Entry 5DQU (X-ray diffraction, 4.50 A resolution (low resolution: residue-level contacts below are approximate; hydrogen-bond / salt-bridge calls are withheld)); this record covers chains C and F of the 10 polymer chains in the assembly.

== Chain C ==
Name: CRISPR-associated endonuclease Cas1
Organism: Escherichia coli K12
Notes: EC 3.1.-.-
Reference sequence: Q46896 (CAS1_ECOLI); numbering as in UniProt (aligned over 1-305)
Amino-acid sequence (305 residues; row label = number of the first residue in the row):
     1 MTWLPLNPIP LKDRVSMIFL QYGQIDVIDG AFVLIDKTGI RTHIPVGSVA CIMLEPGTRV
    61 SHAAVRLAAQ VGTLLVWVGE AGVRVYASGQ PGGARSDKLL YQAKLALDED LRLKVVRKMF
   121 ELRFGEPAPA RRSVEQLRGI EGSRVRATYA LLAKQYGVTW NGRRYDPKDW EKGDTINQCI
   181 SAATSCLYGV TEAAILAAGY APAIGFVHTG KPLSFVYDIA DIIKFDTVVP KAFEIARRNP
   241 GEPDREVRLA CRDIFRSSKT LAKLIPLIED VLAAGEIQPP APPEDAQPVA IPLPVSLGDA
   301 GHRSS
Unresolved in the structure: 1-2, 168-173, 283-305
UniProt features mapped onto this chain:
  - binding site (Mg(2+)): Glu-141, His-208, Asp-221
  - mutagenesis: Tyr-22 (Y22A: Slightly decreased spacer acquisition in vivo; Y22F: Nearly wild-type spacer acquisition in vivo), Arg-41 (R41E: Dramatically decreased spacer acquisition in vivo), Arg-59 (R59A: Loss of spacer acquisition in vivo, decreased protospacer binding; R59D: Dramatically decreased spacer acquisition in vitro, 250-fold decreased affinity for protospacer DNA), Arg-66 (R66D: Dramatically decreased spacer acquisition in vitro, 250-fold decreased affinity for protospacer DNA; R66E: Dramatically decreased spacer acquisition in vivo), Arg-84 (R84A: Decreased spacer acquisition in vivo; R84E: Dramatically decreased spacer acquisition in vivo), Glu-141 (E141A: No cleavage of any substrates, no restoration of UV or mitomycin C (MMC) resistance. Loss of spacer acquisition in vivo), Tyr-149 (Y149A: No effect on in vitro protospacer integration), Tyr-165 (Y165A: No effect on in vitro protospacer integration. Alone significantly decreased protospacer acquisition in vivo ...), Trp-170 (W170A: Alone significantly decreased protospacer acquisition in vivo. Decreased protospacer binding; in association with A-170), Thr-184 (T184A: No cleavage of any substrates), Tyr-188 (Y188A: Partial inhibition of cleavage. No effect on in vitro protospacer integration. Significantly decreased protospacer acquisition in vivo), His-208 (H208A: No cleavage of any substrates, no restoration of UV or MMC resistance. Loss of spacer acquisition in vivo), 13 further mutagenesis entries in UniProt

== Chain F ==
Name: CRISPR-associated endoribonuclease Cas2
Organism: Escherichia coli K12
Notes: EC 3.1.-.-
Reference sequence: P45956 (CAS2_ECOLI); residue numbers follow UniProt; this construct covers 1-94
Amino-acid sequence (94 residues; row label = number of the first residue in the row):
     1 MSMLVVVTEN VPPRLRGRLA IWLLEVRAGV YVGDVSAKIR EMIWEQIAGL AEEGNVVMAW
    61 ATNTETGFEF QTFGLNRRTP VDLDGLRLVS FLPV
Unresolved in the structure: 1, 94
UniProt features mapped onto this chain:
  - mutagenesis: Glu-9 (E9A/R: No effect on spacer acquisition, Cas1-Cas2 complex formation or CRISPR DNA-binding by complex), Asn-10 (N10A: No effect on spacer acquisition), Arg-14 to Arg-16 (No in vivspacer acquisition, significantly decreased protospacer binding), Arg-14 (R14A: Slight decrease in spacer acquisition), Arg-16 (R16A: Slight decrease in spacer acquisition; R16E: Dramatically decreased spacer acquisition in vivo), Arg-18 (R18A: Very little spacer acquisition), Arg-27 (R27A: Slight decrease in spacer acquisition), Lys-38 to Arg-40 (Very little in vivo spacer acquisition), Glu-65 (E65A: No effect on spacer acquisition; E65R: Slight decrease in spacer acquisition, Cas1-Cas2 complex formation or CRISPR DNA-binding by complex. Loss of spacer acquisition; when associated with R-84), Arg-77 to Arg-78 (No spacer acquisition, significantly decreased protospacer binding), Arg-77 (R77E: No change in spacer acquisition in vivo), Arg-78 (R78E: Dramatically decreased spacer acquisition in vivo), 2 further mutagenesis entries in UniProt

== Interface between chain C and chain F ==
Residue-residue contacts (27; chain C residue first):
  Trp-3(C) / Arg-14(F)
  Trp-3(C) / Leu-50(F)
  Pro-5(C) / Arg-18(F)
  Pro-5(C) / Gln-46(F)
  Leu-6(C) / Arg-18(F)
  Asn-7(C) / Met-42(F)
  Ile-9(C) / Trp-22(F)
  Ile-9(C) / Ile-39(F)
  Pro-10(C) / Lys-38(F)
  Pro-10(C) / Ile-39(F)
  Asp-13(C) / Ser-36(F)
  Asp-13(C) / Ile-39(F)
  Asp-29(C) / Pro-13(F)
  Asp-29(C) / Arg-14(F)
  Asp-29(C) / Gly-17(F)
  Gly-30(C) / Arg-18(F)
  Gly-30(C) / Ile-21(F)
  Ala-31(C) / Gly-17(F)
  Ala-31(C) / Ala-20(F)
  His-43(C) / Ala-20(F)
  Ile-44(C) / Ala-20(F)
  Pro-45(C) / Ala-20(F)
  Pro-45(C) / Ile-21(F)
  Pro-45(C) / Trp-22(F)
  Val-46(C) / Ile-21(F)
  Gly-47(C) / Ile-21(F)
  Ser-48(C) / Trp-22(F)
Interface residues without a listed pair, chain C (19 interface residues in all): Leu-67, Val-71, Arg-256
Interface residues without a listed pair, chain F (16 interface residues in all): Leu-23, Leu-24, Asp-34

== Overview ==
19 residues of chain C and 16 residues of chain F are in contact. Curated annotation (UniProt) lists 3
Mg2+-binding residues and 27 mutagenesis sites on chain C; 14 mutagenesis sites on chain F.
Chain C is CRISPR-associated endonuclease Cas1 and chain F is CRISPR-associated endoribonuclease Cas2, both
from Escherichia coli K12; the structure, Crystal Structure of Cas-DNA-10 complex, was determined by X-ray
diffraction (same publication as 5DLJ, 5DQT and 5DQZ).
